Entry 4X4D (X-ray diffraction, 2.80 A resolution); this record covers chains C and E of the 6 polymer chains in the assembly.

== Chain C ==
Protein: Regulatory protein
Organism: Enterobacter sp. RFL1396
UniProt: Q8GGH0 (Q8GGH0_9ENTR); residues 1-79 here = UniProt positions 1-79
Chain sequence (82 residues; row label = number of the first residue in the row; numbers below 1 keep their minus sign (Gly-2 is residue -2)):
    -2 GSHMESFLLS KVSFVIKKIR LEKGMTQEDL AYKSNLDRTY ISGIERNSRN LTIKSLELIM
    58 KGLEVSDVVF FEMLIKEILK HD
Disordered / not traced: -2 to 1, 79
Differences from the reference sequence: expression tag (-2 to 0)

== Chain E ==
Molecule: 35-nt DNA strand
Notes: fragment: Operator DNA
Sequence (35 nucleotides; each row starts with the number of its first residue):
     1 ATGTGACTTA TAGTCCGTGT GATTATAGTC AACAT

== How chain C and chain E interact ==
Contacting residue pairs (11; chain C residue first):
  Arg17(C) - DG17(E)  salt bridge to the phosphate
  Thr23(C) - DC16(E)  phosphate contact
  Thr23(C) - DG17(E)  phosphate contact
  Gln24(C) - DG17(E)  hydrogen bond to the phosphate
  Gln24(C) - DT18(E)  hydrogen bond to the phosphate
  Thr36(C) - DG19(E)  base contact
  Thr36(C) - DT20(E)  base contact
  Ser39(C) - DT18(E)  hydrogen bond to the phosphate
  Arg43(C) - DT18(E)  sugar contact
  Arg43(C) - DG19(E)  salt bridge to the phosphate
  Thr49(C) - DA27(E)  sugar contact
Also at the interface, not in a pair above, chain C (9 interface residues in all): Lys14, Lys51

== In short ==
Chain C and chain E form an interface of 9 and 6 residues respectively; the contacts include 3 hydrogen bonds
and 2 salt bridges. Polar pairs include Gln24(C)-DG17(E), Gln24(C)-DT18(E) and Ser39(C)-DT18(E).
Chain C is Regulatory protein (Enterobacter sp. RFL1396) and chain E is a 35-nt DNA strand; the structure,
RADIATION DAMAGE TO THE NUCLEOPROTEIN COMPLEX C.Esp1396I: DOSE (DWD) 10.3 MGy, was determined by X-ray
diffraction together with 4X4B, 4X4C, 4X4E, 4X4F, 4X4G, 4X4H and 4X4I from the same study.
